PDB entry 8CKC | X-ray diffraction, 2.10 A resolution | chains A and B

# Chain A
Protein: Vitamin D3 receptor A
Source organism: Danio rerio
Reference sequence: Q9PTN2 (VDRA_DANRE); numbering as in UniProt (aligned over 156-453)
Amino-acid sequence (302 residues; numbered 152 to 453; the number before each row is that of its first residue):
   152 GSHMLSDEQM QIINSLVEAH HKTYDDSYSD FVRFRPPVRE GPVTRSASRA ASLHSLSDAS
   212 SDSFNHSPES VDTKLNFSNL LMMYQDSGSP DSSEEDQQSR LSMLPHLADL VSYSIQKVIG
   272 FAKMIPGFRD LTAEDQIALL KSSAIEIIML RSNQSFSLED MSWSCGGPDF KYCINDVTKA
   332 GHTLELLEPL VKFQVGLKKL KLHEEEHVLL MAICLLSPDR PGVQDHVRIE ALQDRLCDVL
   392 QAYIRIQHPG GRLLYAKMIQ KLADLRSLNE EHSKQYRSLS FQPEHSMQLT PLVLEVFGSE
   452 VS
Unresolved in the structure: 152-154, 191-251, 453
Sequence notes: expression tag (152-155)
Swiss-Prot annotation at these positions:
  - region: Lys274 to Lys292 (Interaction with coactivator LXXLL motif)
  - motif: Pro442 to Ser450 (9aaTAD)
  - binding site (calcitriol): Tyr175, Ser265, Arg302, Ser306, His333, His423
Small-molecule neighbours: UYU ((1R,3S,5Z)-5-[(2E)-2-[(1R,3aS,7aR)-1-[(2R)-6-azanyl-6-methyl-heptan-2-yl]-7a-methyl-2,3,3a,5,6,7-hexahydro-1H-inden-4-ylidene]ethylidene]-4-methylidene-cyclohexane-1,3-diol): Tyr175, Tyr179, Phe182, Leu255, Leu258, Ala259, Leu261, Val262, Ser265, Ile296, Ile299, Met300, Arg302, Ser303, Ser306, Trp314, Cys316, Tyr323, Val328, Ala331, His333, Leu337, Leu341, His423, Leu440, Val444
From the paper describing this entry:
  - binding site for UYU: Leu255, Leu258, His333, His423, Leu440

# Chain B
Protein: Nuclear receptor coactivator 1
Notes: EC 2.3.1.48
Reference sequence: Q15788 (NCOA1_HUMAN); residue numbers follow UniProt; this construct covers 686-700
Amino-acid sequence (15 residues; row label = number of the first residue in the row):
   686 RHKILHRLLQ EGSPS
Unresolved in the structure: 696-700
Swiss-Prot annotation at these positions:
  - motif: Leu690 to Leu694 (LXXLL motif 4)
  - modified residue: Ser698 (Phosphoserine)
  - mutagenesis: Leu693 to Leu694 (Slightly affects interactions with steroid receptors. Abolishes interactions with steroid receptors; when associated with A-636; A-637; A-752 and A-753)

# How chain A and chain B interact
Pairs across the interface (26):
  Ile270(A) - Leu690(B)  hydrophobic
  Ile270(A) - Leu693(B)  hydrophobic
  Ile270(A) - Leu694(B)  hydrophobic
  Lys274(A) - Leu693(B)  hydrogen bond (side chain-backbone)
  Lys274(A) - Leu694(B)
  Lys274(A) - Gln695(B)
  Arg280(A) - Leu694(B)
  Arg280(A) - Gln695(B)
  Ala284(A) - His691(B)
  Gln287(A) - Leu694(B)
  Ile288(A) - His687(B)
  Ile288(A) - His691(B)
  Ile288(A) - Leu694(B)  hydrophobic
  Leu291(A) - Leu694(B)  hydrophobic
  Lys292(A) - His687(B)  hydrogen bond
  Pro442(A) - Ile689(B)  hydrophobic
  Leu443(A) - Ile689(B)  hydrophobic
  Glu446(A) - His687(B)
  Glu446(A) - Lys688(B)  hydrogen bond (side chain-backbone)
  Glu446(A) - Ile689(B)  hydrogen bond (side chain-backbone)
  Glu446(A) - Leu690(B)  hydrogen bond (side chain-backbone)
  Val447(A) - Leu690(B)  hydrophobic
  Glu451(A) - Arg686(B)
  Glu451(A) - His687(B)
  Val452(A) - Arg686(B)
  Val452(A) - His687(B)
Other interface residues (no listed pair), chain A (15 interface residues in all): Phe279

# Summary
15 residues of chain A face 9 of chain B across their interface, with 5 hydrogen bonds. Polar contacts include
Lys274(A)-Leu693(B), Lys292(A)-His687(B) and Glu446(A)-Lys688(B). Bound to chain A: compound UYU. From the
paper: a binding site for UYU at Leu255(A), Leu258(A) and His333(A) among others.
Chain A is Vitamin D3 receptor A (Danio rerio) and chain B is Nuclear receptor coactivator 1; the structure,
Vitamin D receptor complex with 25-amine derivative of 1,25D3, was determined by X-ray diffraction, deposited
together with 8CK5.
